Entry 4M1L (X-ray diffraction, 2.10 A resolution); this record covers chains A and B.

== Chain A ==
Name: Calmodulin
Source organism: Homo sapiens
UniProtKB: P62158 (CALM_HUMAN); residues 2-149 here = UniProt positions 2-149
Sequence (148 residues; each row starts with the number of its first residue):
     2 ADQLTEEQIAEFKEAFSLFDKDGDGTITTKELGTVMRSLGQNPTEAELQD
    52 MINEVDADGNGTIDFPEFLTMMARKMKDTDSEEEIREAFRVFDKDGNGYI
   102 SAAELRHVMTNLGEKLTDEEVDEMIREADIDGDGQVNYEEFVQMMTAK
Not modelled in the structure: 2-3, 149
Metal / ion sites: Ca2+ site 1: D21, D23, D25, T27, E32; Ca2+ site 2: D57, D59, N61, T63, E68; Ca2+ site 3: D94, D96, N98, Y100, E105; Ca2+ site 4: D130, D132, D134, Q136, E141

== Chain B ==
Name: IQ domain-containing protein G
Source organism: Homo sapiens
Notes: fragment: IQ domain
UniProtKB: Q9H095 (IQCG_HUMAN); residues 376-435 here = UniProt positions 376-435
Sequence (65 residues; row label = number of the first residue in the row):
   371 GPLGSDRIEKERSKKKVKQDLLELKSVIKLQAWWRGTMIRREIGGFKMPK
   421 DKVDSKDSKGKGKGK
Not modelled in the structure: 371-388, 412-435
Sequence notes: expression tag (371-375)
UniProt features mapped onto this chain:
  - mutagenesis: Q401 (Q401A: Loss of calmodulin binding)

== Interface between chain A and chain B ==
Pairs across the interface - 65 pairs, chain A then chain B:
  Q9(A) with D390(B), hydrogen bond; L392(B)
  E12(A) with Q389(B); D390(B), hydrogen bond (side chain-backbone); L391(B), hydrogen bond (side chain-backbone); L392(B), hydrogen bond (side chain-backbone)
  F13(A) with L392(B), hydrophobic; S396(B)
  E15(A) with E393(B)
  A16(A) with S396(B)
  F20(A) with L400(B), hydrophobic
  L33(A) with L400(B), hydrophobic; W403(B), hydrophobic
  V36(A) with L400(B), hydrophobic
  M37(A) with L400(B), hydrophobic; W404(B), hydrophobic
  L40(A) with L400(B), hydrophobic
  Q42(A) with Q401(B); W404(B)
  N43(A) with W404(B)
  P44(A) with W404(B)
  E48(A) with W404(B), hydrogen bond; T407(B), hydrogen bond (backbone-side chain); M408(B); I409(B), hydrogen bond (side chain-backbone)
  D51(A) with T407(B)
  M52(A) with W403(B), hydrogen bond (backbone-side chain); W404(B), hydrophobic; T407(B)
  E55(A) with W403(B), hydrogen bond; T407(B)
  V56(A) with W403(B), hydrophobic
  I64(A) with W403(B), hydrophobic
  M72(A) with W403(B), hydrophobic
  M73(A) with S396(B)
  K76(A) with K399(B), hydrogen bond (backbone-side chain); W403(B)
  M77(A) with K395(B); S396(B); K399(B)
  D79(A) with K399(B), hydrogen bond (backbone-side chain)
  D81(A) with K399(B), salt bridge; A402(B)
  E85(A) with Q401(B); A402(B); R405(B)
  E88(A) with Q401(B); R405(B), salt bridge
  A89(A) with I398(B), hydrophobic
  F93(A) with L394(B), hydrophobic; I398(B), hydrophobic
  M110(A) with E393(B)
  E115(A) with E393(B)
  E124(A) with Q389(B)
  M125(A) with L391(B)
  E128(A) with Q389(B); L391(B)
  A129(A) with L391(B)
  F142(A) with I398(B), hydrophobic
  M145(A) with L391(B), hydrophobic; K395(B); I398(B), hydrophobic
  M146(A) with K395(B); I398(B), hydrophobic; K399(B)
Interface residues without a listed pair, chain A (43 interface residues in all): L19, I53, F69, L106, L113
Interface residues without a listed pair, chain B (21 interface residues in all): V397, G406
The authors on this interface:
  - interface residues, chain B: L394(B), V397(B), I398(B), K399(B), L400(B), W403(B)
  - hot spots on chain B (mutagenesis) - Q401A: abolished binding to Calmodulin (chain A)

== Summary ==
The interface between chain A and chain B involves 43 residues on one side and 21 on the other, with 11
hydrogen bonds and 2 salt bridges. Polar pairs include D81(A)-K399(B), E88(A)-R405(B) and Q9(A)-D390(B). The
paper reports that Q401A of chain B abolishes binding to Calmodulin (chain A); interface residues L394(B),
V397(B) and I398(B) among others.
Chain A is Calmodulin and chain B is IQ domain-containing protein G, both from Homo sapiens; the structure,
Complex of IQCG and Ca2+-bound CaM, was determined by X-ray diffraction, deposited together with 4LZX.
